Entry 8TTD (X-ray diffraction, 2.01 A resolution); this record covers chains A and B.

# Chain A
Protein: Vacuolar protein sorting-associated protein 29
Source organism: Mus musculus
UniProt: Q9QZ88 (VPS29_MOUSE), isoform Q9QZ88-2; numbering as in UniProt (aligned over 1-186)
Amino-acid sequence (188 residues; numbered -1 to 186; the number before each row is that of its first residue; numbers below 1 keep their minus sign (Gly-1 is residue -1)):
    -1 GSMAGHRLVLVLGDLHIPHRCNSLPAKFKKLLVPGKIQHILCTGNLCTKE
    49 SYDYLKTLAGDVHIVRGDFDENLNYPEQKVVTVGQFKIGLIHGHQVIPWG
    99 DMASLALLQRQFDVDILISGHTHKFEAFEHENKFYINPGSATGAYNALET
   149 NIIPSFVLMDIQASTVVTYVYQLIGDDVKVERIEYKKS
Disordered / not traced: -1 to 1, 186
Differences from the reference sequence: expression tag (-1 to 0)

# Chain B
Protein: Ser-asn-ile-phe-asp-asp-pro-leu-asn-ala-phe-gly-gly-gln
UniProt: Q641Q2 (WAC2A_HUMAN); numbering as in UniProt (aligned over 1328-1341)
Amino-acid sequence (14 residues; numbered 1328 to 1341; the number before each row is that of its first residue):
  1328 SNIFDDPLNAFGGQ
Disordered / not traced: 1328-1331, 1336-1341
UniProt features mapped onto this chain:
  - motif: Ile1330 to Phe1338 (LFa 21)

# Chain A / chain B interface
Pairs across the interface - 8 pairs, chain A then chain B:
  Leu6(A) - Pro1334(B)  hydrophobic
  Leu29(A) - Leu1335(B)
  Leu156(A) - Leu1335(B)  hydrophobic
  Tyr167(A) - Asp1332(B)
  Tyr167(A) - Pro1334(B)
  Tyr169(A) - Asp1333(B)  hydrogen bond
  Tyr169(A) - Pro1334(B)
  Tyr169(A) - Leu1335(B)
Other interface residues (no listed pair), chain A (8 interface residues in all): Leu30, Phe154, Val178

# Summary
Chain A and chain B form an interface of 8 and 4 residues respectively; the contacts include 1 hydrogen bond.
The hydrogen-bonded pair is Tyr169(A)-Asp1333(B).
Here chain A is Vacuolar protein sorting-associated protein 29 (Mus musculus) and chain B is
Ser-asn-ile-phe-asp-asp-pro-leu-asn-ala-phe-gly-gly-gln. Entry 8TTD (Structure of VPS29 complexed with Fam21A
repeat 21 (1328-1341)) was determined by X-ray diffraction, deposited together with 8TTA, 8TTC, 8TTT, 8TTU and
8TTV.
